PDB entry 4Z7A | X-ray diffraction, 1.98 A resolution | chain A

Chain A:
Molecule: Mycobacterium tuberculosis (3,3)L, D-Transpeptidase type 5
Organism: Mycobacterium tuberculosis (strain ATCC 25177 / H37Ra)
UniProtKB: A5TZL1 (A5TZL1_MYCTA); numbering as in UniProt (aligned over 1-451)
Amino-acid sequence (451 residues; each row starts with the number of its first residue):
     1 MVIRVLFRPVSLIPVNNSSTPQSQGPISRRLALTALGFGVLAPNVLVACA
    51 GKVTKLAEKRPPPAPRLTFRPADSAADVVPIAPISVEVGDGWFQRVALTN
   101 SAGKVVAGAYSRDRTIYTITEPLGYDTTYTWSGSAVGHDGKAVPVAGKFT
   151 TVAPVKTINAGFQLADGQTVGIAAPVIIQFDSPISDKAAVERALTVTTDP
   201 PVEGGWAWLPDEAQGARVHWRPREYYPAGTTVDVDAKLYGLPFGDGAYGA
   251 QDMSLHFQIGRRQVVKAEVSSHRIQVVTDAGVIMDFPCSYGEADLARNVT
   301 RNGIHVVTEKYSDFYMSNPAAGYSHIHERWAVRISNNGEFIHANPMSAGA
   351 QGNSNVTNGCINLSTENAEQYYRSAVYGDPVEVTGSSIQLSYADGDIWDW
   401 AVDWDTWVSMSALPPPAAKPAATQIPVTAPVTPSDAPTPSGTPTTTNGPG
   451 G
Not modelled in the structure: 1-55, 347-352, 417-451
Small-molecule neighbours: acetyl group (ACE): N100, K104, V106, E121, G124, Y129
Reported in the primary citation:
  - catalytic residues: C360 (by similarity / conservation)
  - catalytic residues: H342 (proposed by the authors, not directly observed)
  - binding site for di(hydroxyethyl)ether: P122, Y239
  - contacts within the chain: E328-H342 (hydrogen bond), H342-N362 (hydrogen bond), H342-C360, P210-W398, Y225-W400, R223-W404, R221-W407
  - conformationally variable residues (order/disorder transition, side-chain flip): E328, S347 to G352
  - mutagenesis - N358H: increased catalytic activity
  - mutagenesis - H342A, H342Q, T357V, N358A, C360A, N362A: decreased catalytic activity
  - mutagenesis - N358H (2-fold): increased binding to nitrocefin
  - mutagenesis - M346W/N358H: unchanged binding to carbapenems
  - mutagenesis - M346W/N358H: unchanged catalytic activity on nitrocefin

In short:
Chain A binds acetyl group. From the paper: catalytic residues C360 and H342; H342A, H342Q and T357V, among
others, reduce catalytic activity; 8 substitutions were tested in all.
Chain A is Mycobacterium tuberculosis (3,3)L, D-Transpeptidase type 5 (Mycobacterium tuberculosis (strain ATCC
25177 / H37Ra)); the structure, Structural and biochemical characterization of a non-functionally redundant M.
tuberculosis (3,3) L,D-Transpeptidase, LdtMt5, was determined by X-ray diffraction, deposited together with
4ZFQ.
